2W35 - chains A and C of the 3 polymer chains in the assembly; structure by X-ray diffraction, 2.15 A resolution.

# Chain A
Protein: Endonuclease V
Source organism: Thermotoga maritima
Notes: EC 3.1.21.7
Reference sequence: Q9X2H9 (NFI_THEMA); numbering as in UniProt (aligned over 1-225)
Amino-acid sequence (225 residues; row label = number of the first residue in the row):
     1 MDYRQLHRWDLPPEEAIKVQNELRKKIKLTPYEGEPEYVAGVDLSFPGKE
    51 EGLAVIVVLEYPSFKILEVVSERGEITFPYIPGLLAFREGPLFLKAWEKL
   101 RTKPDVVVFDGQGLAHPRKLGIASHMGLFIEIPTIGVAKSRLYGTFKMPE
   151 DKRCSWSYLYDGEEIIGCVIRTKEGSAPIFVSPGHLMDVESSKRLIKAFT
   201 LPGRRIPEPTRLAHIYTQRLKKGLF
Unresolved in the structure: 225
Swiss-Prot annotation at these positions:
  - region (Interaction with target DNA): Lys139 to Arg141, His214 to Lys221
  - binding site (Mg(2+)): Asp43, Asp110
  - site: Tyr80 (Interaction with target DNA)
  - mutagenesis: Asp43 (D43A: Complete loss of enzyme activity), Tyr80 (Y80A: Reduced affinity for DNA. No effect on cleavage of DNA containing inosine. Abolishes cleavage at apurinic sites), Arg88 (R88A: Reduced affinity for DNA. No effect on cleavage of DNA containing inosine. Abolishes cleavage at apurinic sites), Glu89 (E89A: Strongly reduced cleavage of DNA containing inosine), Asp105 (D105A: No effect on cleavage of DNA containing inosine), Asp110 (D110A: Complete loss of enzyme activity), His116 (H116A: Reduced affinity for DNA. No effect on cleavage of DNA containing inosine. Abolishes cleavage at apurinic sites), His125 (H125A: No effect on cleavage of DNA containing inosine), Lys139 (K139A: No effect on DNA binding. No effect on cleavage of DNA containing inosine. Strongly reduced cleavage at apurinic sites)
Metal / ion sites: Mg2+: Asp43, Asp110 (shared with DG9(C) of chain C)
What the authors report for this chain:
  - binding site for the 9-nt DNA strand (chain C): Tyr80, Ile81, Pro82, Gly83, Leu85, Gly111, Gly121, Ile122, Lys139, Leu142
  - contacts within the chain: Tyr80-Pro82, Gly83-His116
  - mutagenesis - Y80A, Y80H: decreased binding to DNA base lesions (citing earlier work)
  - mutagenesis - Y80F: unchanged binding to DNA base lesions (citing earlier work)
  - binding site for the 6-nt DNA strand: Lys139, His214
  - mutagenesis - G111V, G113V: decreased catalytic activity on hypoxanthine-containing DNA (citing earlier work)
  - Mg2+ coordination: Asp43, Asp110
  - catalytic residues: Asp43, Asp110
  - Mg2+ coordination through a water molecule: Glu89
  - catalytic residues: Glu89 (citing earlier work)
  - mutagenesis - H116Q, H116T: unchanged catalytic activity (citing earlier work)

# Chain C
Molecule: 9-nt DNA strand
Sequence (9 nucleotides; numbered 1 to 9; the number before each row is that of its first residue):
     1 ATGCGACIG
Unresolved in the structure: 1-5
Metal / ion sites: Mg2+: DG9 (shared with Asp43(A), Asp110(A) of chain A)

# Chain A / chain C interface
Residue-residue contacts (24):
  Asp43(A) with DG9(C), phosphate contact
  Tyr80(A) with DI8(C), hydrogen bond to the phosphate; DG9(C), stacking on the base
  Pro82(A) with DI8(C), phosphate contact
  Gly83(A) with DI8(C), base contact
  Leu84(A) with DI8(C), base contact
  Leu85(A) with DI8(C), base contact; DG9(C), sugar contact
  Asp110(A) with DG9(C), phosphate contact
  Gly111(A) with DI8(C), base contact
  Gln112(A) with DI8(C), hydrogen bond to the sugar
  His116(A) with DI8(C), base contact
  Gly121(A) with DI8(C), base contact
  Ile122(A) with DI8(C), base contact
  Ala138(A) with DI8(C), phosphate contact; DG9(C), phosphate contact
  Lys139(A) with DG9(C), salt bridge to the phosphate
  Ser140(A) with DI8(C), hydrogen bond to the phosphate; DG9(C), hydrogen bond to the phosphate
  Arg141(A) with DA6(C), hydrogen bond to the phosphate; DC7(C), salt bridge to the phosphate; DI8(C), sugar contact
  Leu142(A) with DC7(C), phosphate contact; DI8(C), sugar contact
Also at the interface, not in a pair above, chain A (21 interface residues in all): Ile81, Ala86, Arg88, Glu89

# Summary
Chain A and chain C form an interface of 21 and 4 residues respectively, with 5 hydrogen bonds, 2 salt bridges
and 1 aromatic stacking contact. Polar contacts include Gln112(A)-DI8(C), Tyr80(A)-DI8(C) and
Ser140(A)-DI8(C). The paper reports catalytic residues Asp43(A), Asp110(A) and Glu89(A); Y80A and Y80H of
chain A reduce binding to DNA base lesions; 7 substitutions were tested in all.
Here chain A is Endonuclease V (Thermotoga maritima) and chain C is a 9-nt DNA strand. Entry 2W35 (Structures
of endonuclease V with DNA reveal initiation of deaminated adenine repair) was determined by X-ray
diffraction, deposited together with 2W36.
